Entry 9KUE (X-ray diffraction, 1.99 A resolution); this record covers chains A and C of the 6 polymer chains in the assembly.

[Chain A]
Name: Dibilinoxanthinin (DBXN)
Source organism: Tettigonia cantans
Chain sequence (114 residues; numbered 0 to 113; the number before each row is that of its first residue; numbering starts at 0):
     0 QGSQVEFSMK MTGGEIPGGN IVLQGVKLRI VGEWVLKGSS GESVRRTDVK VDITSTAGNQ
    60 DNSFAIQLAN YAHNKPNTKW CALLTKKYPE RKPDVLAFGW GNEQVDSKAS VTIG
Disordered / not traced: 0, 70-76
Modified positions: C80 (3-sulfinoalanine; CSD)
Residues lining bound ligands:
  - A1L6M (3-[5-[(Z)-(3-ethyl-4-methyl-5-oxidanylidene-pyrrol-2-ylidene)methyl]-2-[(Z)-[4-(hydroxymethyl)-3-(3-hydroxy-3-oxopropyl)-5-[(Z)-[3-methyl-5-oxidanylidene-4-[(1S,4E,8Z)-5,9,13-trimethyl-1-oxidanyl-tetradeca-4,8,12-trienyl]pyrrol-2-ylidene]methyl]pyrrol-2-ylidene]methyl]-4-methyl-1H-pyrrol-3-yl]propanoic acid), molecule 1: L22, R90, P92, V94, L95
  - A1L6M, molecule 2: W33, R44, T46, L67, N69, W79
  - lutein (LUT; (3r,3'r,6s)-4,5-didehydro-5,6-dihydro-beta,beta-carotene-3,3'-diol), molecule 1: V4, W33, L35
  - lutein (LUT), molecule 2: E14, V25, L27, I52, N61, S62, F63, L83, T84, K85, S106, K107, A108
  - diundecyl phosphatidyl choline (PLC), molecule 1: W33, V48, V50, F63, I65, L67, L83
  - diundecyl phosphatidyl choline (PLC), molecule 2: S54, G57, N58, Q59, N61, L83, K85, Y87, W99

[Chain C]
Name: Dibilinoxanthinin (DBXN)
Source organism: Tettigonia cantans
Chain sequence (172 residues; row label = number of the first residue in the row):
     1 GASSVDDYNP AFDNTHYSRF HLLIETNGIT KPCIVSTENV YTPDNATVPH KQGSDYVLVA
    61 GLAGDPNRFS AYTRSQGGSK PLVVKLVNDG VTLELTRDGA SINGKAVSVE KGVQYPQDDP
   121 NYAIRVWKSG DLVMAYSRRT AVYAYYTGTA VDVEQPVTYR GRATGLCGNL NG
Disordered / not traced: 1-3
Cystine bridges: C33-C167
Residues lining bound ligands:
  - A1L6M (3-[5-[(Z)-(3-ethyl-4-methyl-5-oxidanylidene-pyrrol-2-ylidene)methyl]-2-[(Z)-[4-(hydroxymethyl)-3-(3-hydroxy-3-oxopropyl)-5-[(Z)-[3-methyl-5-oxidanylidene-4-[(1S,4E,8Z)-5,9,13-trimethyl-1-oxidanyl-tetradeca-4,8,12-trienyl]pyrrol-2-ylidene]methyl]pyrrol-2-ylidene]methyl]-4-methyl-1H-pyrrol-3-yl]propanoic acid): Y17, S18, F20, H21, I24, E25, I29, T30, P32, I34, L132, M134, Y136, A141, Y143, Y145, D152, E154, Q155, P156, T158
  - diundecyl phosphatidyl choline (PLC), molecule 1: D13, N14, T15, H16, Y17, S18, R19, F20, L23, I24
  - diundecyl phosphatidyl choline (PLC), molecule 2: F20, Y136, R138

[How chain A and chain C interact]
Contacting residue pairs (30):
  E14(A) - R125(C)  salt bridge
  G18(A) - W127(C)  hydrogen bond (backbone-side chain)
  N19(A) - W127(C)
  N19(A) - M134(C)  hydrogen bond
  I20(A) - G112(C)
  I20(A) - V113(C)
  I20(A) - R125(C)  hydrogen bond (backbone-side chain)
  V21(A) - R125(C)
  V21(A) - V126(C)
  V21(A) - M134(C)
  V21(A) - Y136(C)  hydrophobic
  Q23(A) - R125(C)  hydrogen bond
  K85(A) - D13(C)  salt bridge
  Y87(A) - D13(C)  hydrogen bond
  Y87(A) - N14(C)
  Y87(A) - R19(C)  hydrogen bond
  R90(A) - L132(C)
  R90(A) - M134(C)
  P92(A) - S129(C)
  P92(A) - L132(C)
  V94(A) - H16(C)  hydrogen bond (backbone-side chain)
  V94(A) - Y17(C)  hydrophobic
  L95(A) - Y17(C)
  A96(A) - H16(C)
  W99(A) - T15(C)
  W99(A) - H16(C)
  E102(A) - T15(C)  hydrogen bond
  E102(A) - H16(C)  salt bridge
  V104(A) - D13(C)
  V104(A) - T15(C)
Other interface residues (no listed pair), chain A (22 interface residues in all): L22, N58, P88, F97, Q103, S106
Other interface residues (no listed pair), chain C (21 interface residues in all): S18, Q114, G130, A135, Y143, Y145

[In short]
Chain A and chain C form an interface of 22 and 21 residues respectively; the contacts include 8 hydrogen
bonds and 3 salt bridges. Polar pairs include E14(A)-R125(C), K85(A)-D13(C) and E102(A)-H16(C).
Chain A is Dibilinoxanthinin (DBXN) and chain C is Dibilinoxanthinin (DBXN), both from Tettigonia cantans; the
structure, Crystal structure of the soluble green pigment protein from Tettigonia cantans, was determined by
X-ray diffraction.
